PDB entry 7WK8 | electron microscopy, 3.61 A resolution | chains B and A of the 4 polymer chains in the assembly

# Chain B (and A)
Protein: Spike glycoprotein
Organism: Severe acute respiratory syndrome coronavirus 2
Notes: chain A of this document is another copy of the same molecule, construct and numbering; everything in this record applies to it too
UniProt: P0DTC2 (SPIKE_SARS2); aligned to UniProt positions 1-1205 over residues 4-1208 (the alignment contains insertions or deletions, so no single offset holds)
Sequence (1258 residues; numbered 4 to 1261; the number before each row is that of its first residue):
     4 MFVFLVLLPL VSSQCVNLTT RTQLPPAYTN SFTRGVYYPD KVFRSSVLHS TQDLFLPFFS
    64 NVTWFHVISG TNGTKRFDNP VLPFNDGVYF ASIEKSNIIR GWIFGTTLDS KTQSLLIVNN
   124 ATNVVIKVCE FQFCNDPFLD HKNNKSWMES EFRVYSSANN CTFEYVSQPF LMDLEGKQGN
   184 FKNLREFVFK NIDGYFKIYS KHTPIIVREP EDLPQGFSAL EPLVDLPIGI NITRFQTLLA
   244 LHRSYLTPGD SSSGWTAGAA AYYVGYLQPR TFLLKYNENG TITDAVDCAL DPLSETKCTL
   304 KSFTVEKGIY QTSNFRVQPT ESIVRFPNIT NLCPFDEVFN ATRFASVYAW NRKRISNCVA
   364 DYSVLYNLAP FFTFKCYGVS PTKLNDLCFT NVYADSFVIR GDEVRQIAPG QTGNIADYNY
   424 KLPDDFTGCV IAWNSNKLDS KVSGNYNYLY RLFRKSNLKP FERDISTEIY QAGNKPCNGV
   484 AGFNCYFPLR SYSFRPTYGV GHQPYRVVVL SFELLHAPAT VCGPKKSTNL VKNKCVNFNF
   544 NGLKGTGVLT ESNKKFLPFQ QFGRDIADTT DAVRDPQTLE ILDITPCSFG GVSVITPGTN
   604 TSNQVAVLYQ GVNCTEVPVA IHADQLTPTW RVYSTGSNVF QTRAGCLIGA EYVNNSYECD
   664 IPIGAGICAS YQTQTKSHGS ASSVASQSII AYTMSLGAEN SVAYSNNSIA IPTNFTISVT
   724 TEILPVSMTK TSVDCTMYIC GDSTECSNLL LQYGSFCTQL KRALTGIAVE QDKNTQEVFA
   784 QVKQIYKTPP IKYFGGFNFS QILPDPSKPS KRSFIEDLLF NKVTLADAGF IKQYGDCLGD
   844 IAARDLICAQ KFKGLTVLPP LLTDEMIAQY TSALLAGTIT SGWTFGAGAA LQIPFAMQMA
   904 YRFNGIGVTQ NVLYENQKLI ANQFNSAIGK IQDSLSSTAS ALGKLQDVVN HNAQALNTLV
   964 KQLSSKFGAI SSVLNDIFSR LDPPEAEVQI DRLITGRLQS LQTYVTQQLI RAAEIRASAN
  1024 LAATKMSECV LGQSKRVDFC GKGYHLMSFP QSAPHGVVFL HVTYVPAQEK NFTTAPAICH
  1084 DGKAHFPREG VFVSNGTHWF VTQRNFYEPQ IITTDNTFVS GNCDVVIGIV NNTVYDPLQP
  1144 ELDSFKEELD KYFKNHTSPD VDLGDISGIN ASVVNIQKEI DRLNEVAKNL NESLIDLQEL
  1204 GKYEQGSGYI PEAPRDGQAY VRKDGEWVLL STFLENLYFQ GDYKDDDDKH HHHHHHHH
Unresolved in the structure: 4-317, 336-1261 (chain A: 4-527, 594-1261)
Differences from the reference sequence: variant Val70 (Ala67 in P0DTC2), Ile96 (Thr95 in P0DTC2), Asp143 (Gly142 in P0DTC2), Asp339 (Gly in P0DTC2), Leu371 (Ser in P0DTC2), Pro373 (Ser in P0DTC2), Phe375 (Ser in P0DTC2), Asn417 (Lys in P0DTC2), Lys440 (Asn in P0DTC2), Ser446 (Gly in P0DTC2), Asn477 (Ser in P0DTC2), Lys478 (Thr in P0DTC2), Ala484 (Glu in P0DTC2), Arg493 (Gln in P0DTC2), Ser496 (Gly in P0DTC2), Arg498 (Gln in P0DTC2), Tyr501 (Asn in P0DTC2), His505 (Tyr in P0DTC2), Lys547 (Thr in P0DTC2), Gly614 (Asp in P0DTC2), Tyr655 (His in P0DTC2), Lys679 (Asn in P0DTC2), His681 (Pro in P0DTC2), Gly682 (Arg in P0DTC2), Ser683 (Arg in P0DTC2), Ser685 (Arg in P0DTC2), Lys764 (Asn in P0DTC2), Tyr796 (Asp in P0DTC2), Lys856 (Asn in P0DTC2), His954 (Gln in P0DTC2), Lys969 (Asn in P0DTC2), Phe981 (Leu in P0DTC2), Pro986 (Lys in P0DTC2), Pro987 (Val in P0DTC2); insertion (209-210); conflict Arg211 (Asn in P0DTC2), Glu212 (Leu in P0DTC2), Pro213 (Val in P0DTC2), Glu214 (Arg in P0DTC2); expression tag (1209-1261)
UniProt features mapped onto this chain:
  - glycosylation (N-linked (GlcNAc...) asparagine): Asn20 (complex), Asn64 (hybrid), Asn334 (complex), Asn606 (hybrid)

# Interface between chain B and chain A
Contacting residue pairs - 34 pairs, chain B then chain A:
  Phe318(B) with Phe592(A); Gly593(A)
  Arg319(B) with Ser591(A)
  Val320(B) with Ser591(A)
  Pro322(B) with Cys538(A); Asn540(A)
  Thr323(B) with Lys537(A); Cys538(A)
  Glu324(B) with Val539(A); Asn540(A), hydrogen bond (backbone-backbone)
  Ser325(B) with Thr531(A); Asn540(A)
  Ile326(B) with Thr531(A); Asn532(A); Leu533(A), hydrophobic; Val534(A); Val539(A), hydrophobic; Asn540(A), hydrogen bond (backbone-backbone); Asn542(A), hydrogen bond (backbone-backbone); Phe543(A), hydrophobic; Leu552(A), hydrophobic
  Val327(B) with Ser530(A); Thr531(A), hydrogen bond (backbone-side chain); Asn542(A)
  Arg328(B) with Thr531(A), hydrogen bond (side chain-backbone); Asn542(A), hydrogen bond (backbone-backbone); Phe543(A); Asn544(A); Asp578(A), salt bridge; Gln580(A), hydrogen bond
  Phe329(B) with Lys528(A); Gln580(A)
  Pro330(B) with Pro579(A), hydrophobic
  Asn331(B) with Gln580(A)
Also at the interface, not in a pair above, chain A (22 interface residues in all): Phe541, Thr549

# In short
13 residues of chain B and 22 residues of chain A are in contact, with 7 hydrogen bonds and 1 salt bridge.
Polar contacts include Arg328(B)-Asp578(A), Val327(B)-Thr531(A) and Arg328(B)-Thr531(A).
Chain B and chain A are both Spike glycoprotein (Severe acute respiratory syndrome coronavirus 2); the
structure, SARS-CoV-2 Omicron spike protein SD1 in complex with S3H3 Fab, was determined by electron
microscopy (same publication as 7WK4, 7WK6, 7WK9, 7WKA, 7WVP and 7WVQ).
